PDB entry 8VNO | X-ray diffraction, 1.70 A resolution | chains A and B of the 6 polymer chains in the assembly

Chain A:
Molecule: Intron-encoded endonuclease I-PpoI
Organism: Physarum polycephalum
Notes: EC 3.1.-.-
Reference sequence: Q94702 (PPO1_PHYPO); residue numbers follow UniProt; this construct covers 2-163
Amino-acid sequence (162 residues; numbered 2 to 163; the number before each row is that of its first residue):
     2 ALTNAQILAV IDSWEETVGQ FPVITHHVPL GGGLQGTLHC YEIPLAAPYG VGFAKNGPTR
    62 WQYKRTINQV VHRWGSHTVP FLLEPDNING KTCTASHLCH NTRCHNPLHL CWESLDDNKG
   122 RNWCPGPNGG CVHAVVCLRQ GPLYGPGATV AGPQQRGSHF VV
Metal / ion sites: Zn2+ site 1: Cys41, Cys100, Cys105, His110; Mn2+: Asn119 (shared with 1 residue of chain D; 1 residue of chain d); Na+: Asn119 (shared with 1 residue of chain D; 1 residue of chain d); Zn2+ site 2: Cys125, Cys132, His134, Cys138
What the authors report for this chain:
  - catalytic residues: His98
  - mutagenesis - H78A/H98A, H98A: decreased catalytic activity
  - mutagenesis - H78A: unchanged catalytic activity

Chain B:
Molecule: Intron-encoded endonuclease I-PpoI
Organism: Physarum polycephalum
Notes: EC 3.1.-.-
Reference sequence: Q94702 (PPO1_PHYPO); residues 202-363 here correspond to UniProt positions 2-163 (UniProt number = residue number - 200)
Amino-acid sequence (162 residues; row label = number of the first residue in the row):
   202 ALTNAQILAV IDSWEETVGQ FPVITHHVPL GGGLQGTLHC YEIPLAAPYG VGFAKNGPTR
   262 WQYKRTINQV VHRWGSHTVP FLLEPDNING KTCTASHLCH NTRCHNPLHL CWESLDDNKG
   322 RNWCPGPNGG CVHAVVCLRQ GPLYGPGATV AGPQQRGSHF VV
Metal / ion sites: Zn2+ site 1: Cys241, Cys300, Cys305, His310; Mn2+: Asn319 (shared with 1 residue of chain C; 1 residue of chain c); Na+: Asn319 (shared with 1 residue of chain C; 1 residue of chain c); Zn2+ site 2: Cys325, Cys332, His334, Cys338

Interface between chain A and chain B:
Contacting residue pairs (122; chain A residue first):
  Leu9(A) with Arg357(B)
  Ile12(A) with Arg357(B)
  Asp13(A) with Arg357(B), salt bridge
  Glu16(A) with Gln356(B); Arg357(B), hydrogen bond (side chain-backbone); Gly358(B), hydrogen bond (side chain-backbone); Phe361(B)
  Val19(A) with Phe361(B), hydrophobic
  Gly20(A) with Phe361(B)
  Leu39(A) with Val363(B)
  His40(A) with Val362(B); Val363(B), hydrogen bond (side chain-backbone)
  Tyr42(A) with His360(B), hydrogen bond (side chain-backbone); Phe361(B), hydrophobic; Val362(B)
  Phe82(A) with Ala352(B), hydrophobic; Gly353(B)
  Glu85(A) with Ala352(B); Gln355(B)
  Pro86(A) with Val351(B)
  Ile89(A) with Ala349(B); Val351(B), hydrophobic
  Asn90(A) with Ala349(B)
  Cys94(A) with Val351(B), hydrophobic
  Leu99(A) with Pro354(B), hydrophobic
  Asn107(A) with Phe361(B); Val362(B), hydrogen bond (side chain-backbone)
  Pro108(A) with Pro354(B); Gln355(B), hydrogen bond (backbone-backbone); Phe361(B), hydrophobic
  Leu109(A) with Pro354(B); Gln355(B); Gln356(B); Phe361(B); Val362(B); Val363(B)
  His110(A) with Val363(B), hydrogen bond (side chain-backbone)
  Leu111(A) with Gly353(B); Pro354(B)
  Cys112(A) with Thr350(B); Ala352(B)
  Trp113(A) with Thr350(B); Val351(B), hydrogen bond (backbone-backbone); Ala352(B), hydrogen bond (backbone-backbone)
  Glu114(A) with Thr350(B), hydrogen bond
  Asp117(A) with Trp324(B), hydrogen bond (backbone-side chain); Leu344(B)
  Asp118(A) with Gly348(B); Ala349(B), hydrogen bond (side chain-backbone); Thr350(B)
  Lys120(A) with Trp324(B)
  Gly121(A) with Trp324(B)
  Arg122(A) with Thr350(B), hydrogen bond
  Trp124(A) with Asp317(B), hydrogen bond (side chain-backbone); Lys320(B); Gly321(B); Trp324(B), hydrophobic
  Val133(A) with Tyr345(B); Gly346(B); Pro347(B)
  His134(A) with Pro347(B)
  Ala135(A) with Pro347(B), hydrogen bond (backbone-backbone)
  Val136(A) with Thr350(B); Pro354(B)
  Leu144(A) with Asp317(B)
  Tyr145(A) with Val333(B), hydrophobic
  Gly146(A) with Val333(B)
  Pro147(A) with Val333(B); His334(B); Ala335(B), hydrogen bond (backbone-backbone)
  Gly148(A) with Asp318(B)
  Ala149(A) with Ile289(B); Asp318(B), hydrogen bond (backbone-side chain)
  Thr150(A) with Cys312(B); Trp313(B); Glu314(B), hydrogen bond; Asp318(B); Arg322(B), hydrogen bond; Val336(B)
  Val151(A) with Glu285(B); Pro286(B), hydrophobic; Ile289(B), hydrophobic; Cys294(B), hydrophobic; Trp313(B), hydrogen bond (backbone-backbone)
  Ala152(A) with Phe282(B), hydrophobic; Glu285(B); Cys312(B); Trp313(B), hydrogen bond (backbone-backbone)
  Gly153(A) with Phe282(B); Leu311(B)
  Pro154(A) with Leu299(B), hydrophobic; Pro308(B); Leu309(B); Leu311(B); Val336(B)
  Gln155(A) with Pro308(B), hydrogen bond (backbone-backbone); Leu309(B)
  Gln156(A) with Glu216(B); Leu309(B)
  Arg157(A) with Leu209(B); Ile212(B); Asp213(B), salt bridge; Glu216(B), hydrogen bond (backbone-side chain)
  Gly158(A) with Glu216(B), hydrogen bond (backbone-side chain)
  His160(A) with Glu216(B); Glu217(B); Tyr242(B), hydrogen bond (backbone-side chain)
  Phe161(A) with Glu216(B); Val219(B), hydrophobic; Gly220(B); Tyr242(B); Asn307(B); Pro308(B); Leu309(B)
  Val162(A) with His240(B); Tyr242(B), hydrogen bond (backbone-side chain); Asn307(B), hydrogen bond (backbone-side chain); Leu309(B)
  Val163(A) with Leu239(B); His240(B), hydrogen bond (backbone-side chain); Leu309(B); His310(B), hydrogen bond (backbone-side chain)
Other interface residues (no listed pair), chain A (57 interface residues in all): Glu17, Thr38, Asn88, Leu139
Other interface residues (no listed pair), chain B (56 interface residues in all): Pro281, Asn290, Leu339

In short:
57 residues of chain A and 56 residues of chain B are in contact, with 29 hydrogen bonds and 2 salt bridges.
Polar pairs include Asp13(A)-Arg357(B), Arg157(A)-Asp213(B) and Glu16(A)-Arg357(B). Cys41(A), Cys100(A),
Cys105(A) and His110(A) form the Zn2+ site 1. From the paper: the catalytic residue His98(A); H78A/H98A and
H98A of chain A reduce catalytic activity.
Both chains are Intron-encoded endonuclease I-PpoI (Physarum polycephalum). Entry 8VNO (Homing endonuclease
I-PpoI-DNA complex:reaction at pH6.0 (K+ MES) with 500 uM Mn2+ for 600s) was determined by X-ray diffraction
together with 8VMO, 8VMP, 8VMQ, 8VMR, 8VMS, 8VMT and 35 further entries from the same study.
